PDB entry 3HOX | X-ray diffraction, 3.65 A resolution | chains D and G of the 15 polymer chains in the assembly

Chain D:
Name: DNA-directed RNA polymerase II subunit RPB4
Source organism: Saccharomyces cerevisiae
Notes: EC 2.7.7.6
UniProtKB: P20433 (RPB4_YEAST); numbering as in UniProt (aligned over 1-221)
Amino-acid sequence (221 residues; each row starts with the number of its first residue):
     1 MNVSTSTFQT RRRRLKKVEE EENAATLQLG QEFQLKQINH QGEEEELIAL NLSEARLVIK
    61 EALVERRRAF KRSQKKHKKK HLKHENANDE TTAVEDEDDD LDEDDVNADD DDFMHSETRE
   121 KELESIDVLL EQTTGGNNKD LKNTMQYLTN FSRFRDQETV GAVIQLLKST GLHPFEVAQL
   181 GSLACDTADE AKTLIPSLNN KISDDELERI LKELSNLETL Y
Not modelled in the structure: 1-2, 77-117
UniProt features mapped onto this chain:
  - modified residue: Met-1 (N-acetylmethionine), Thr-91 (Phosphothreonine), Thr-92 (Phosphothreonine)

Chain G:
Name: DNA-directed RNA polymerase II subunit RPB7
Source organism: Saccharomyces cerevisiae
Notes: EC 2.7.7.6
UniProtKB: P34087 (RPB7_YEAST); numbering as in UniProt (aligned over 1-171)
Amino-acid sequence (171 residues; numbered 1 to 171; the number before each row is that of its first residue):
     1 MFFIKDLSLN ITLHPSFFGP RMKQYLKTKL LEEVEGSCTG KFGYILCVLD YDNIDIQRGR
    61 ILPTDGSAEF NVKYRAVVFK PFKGEVVDGT VVSCSQHGFE VQVGPMKVFV TKHLMPQDLT
   121 FNAGSNPPSY QSSEDVITIK SRIRVKIEGC ISQVSSIHAI GSIKEDYLGA I
UniProt features mapped onto this chain:
  - mutagenesis: Val-108 to His-113 (Lowers nucleic-acid binding of RPB4-RPB7 by 10-fold; no effect on association with Pol II core complex; abolishes transcriptional activity of Pol II), Ile-151 to His-158 (No effect on nucleic-acid binding of RPB4-RPB7 and on association with Pol II core complex; abolishes transcriptional activity of Pol II)

Interface between chain D and chain G:
Pairs across the interface (97):
  Val-3(D) / Asn-10(G)
  Ser-4(D) / Leu-9(G)
  Thr-5(D) / Leu-7(G)
  Thr-5(D) / Ser-8(G)  hydrogen bond (side chain-backbone)
  Thr-5(D) / Phe-42(G)
  Thr-5(D) / Tyr-74(G)  hydrogen bond
  Ser-6(D) / Leu-7(G)
  Ser-6(D) / Ser-8(G)  hydrogen bond (backbone-backbone)
  Ser-6(D) / Phe-42(G)
  Thr-7(D) / Lys-5(G)
  Thr-7(D) / Asp-6(G)
  Thr-7(D) / Leu-7(G)
  Thr-7(D) / Phe-42(G)
  Phe-8(D) / Lys-5(G)
  Phe-8(D) / Asp-6(G)
  Glu-22(D) / Lys-83(G)  salt bridge
  Asn-23(D) / Lys-80(G)
  Asn-23(D) / Phe-82(G)
  Asn-23(D) / Lys-83(G)
  Ala-24(D) / Lys-83(G)
  Ala-25(D) / Lys-83(G)  hydrogen bond (backbone-backbone)
  Ala-25(D) / Gly-84(G)
  Leu-29(D) / Phe-82(G)  hydrophobic
  Gly-30(D) / Phe-82(G)
  Glu-32(D) / Lys-5(G)  salt bridge
  Glu-32(D) / Lys-41(G)  salt bridge
  Glu-32(D) / Phe-42(G)
  Phe-33(D) / Phe-3(G)  hydrophobic
  Phe-33(D) / Lys-41(G)
  Phe-33(D) / Lys-80(G)
  Gln-37(D) / Lys-5(G)  hydrogen bond
  Ile-38(D) / Asp-6(G)
  Asn-39(D) / Asp-6(G)
  Asn-39(D) / Arg-75(G)
  His-40(D) / Asp-6(G)
  His-40(D) / Leu-7(G)  hydrogen bond (side chain-backbone)
  His-40(D) / Lys-73(G)
  His-40(D) / Tyr-74(G)  hydrogen bond (side chain-backbone)
  Glu-45(D) / Arg-75(G)  salt bridge
  Leu-47(D) / Phe-3(G)  hydrophobic
  Ile-48(D) / Phe-2(G)
  Ile-48(D) / Phe-3(G)
  Ile-48(D) / Ile-4(G)  hydrogen bond (backbone-backbone)
  Ala-49(D) / Phe-2(G)
  Leu-50(D) / Met-1(G)
  Leu-50(D) / Phe-2(G)  hydrogen bond (backbone-backbone)
  Leu-50(D) / Ile-4(G)  hydrophobic
  Leu-52(D) / Phe-2(G)  hydrophobic
  Leu-63(D) / Cys-47(G)  hydrophobic
  Arg-66(D) / Leu-31(G)
  Arg-66(D) / Glu-35(G)  salt bridge
  Arg-66(D) / Cys-47(G)
  Arg-66(D) / Val-48(G)  hydrogen bond (side chain-backbone)
  Arg-66(D) / Tyr-51(G)
  Ala-69(D) / Asp-52(G)
  Phe-70(D) / Tyr-51(G)  hydrophobic
  Arg-72(D) / Asp-52(G)  salt bridge
  Ser-73(D) / Arg-21(G)
  Ser-73(D) / Gln-24(G)  hydrogen bond
  Asn-138(D) / Glu-35(G)  hydrogen bond
  Asn-138(D) / Gly-36(G)  hydrogen bond (side chain-backbone)
  Asn-138(D) / Leu-46(G)
  Asp-140(D) / Gly-36(G)
  Asp-140(D) / Tyr-44(G)
  Asp-140(D) / Leu-46(G)
  Asp-140(D) / Pro-105(G)
  Leu-141(D) / Leu-46(G)
  Asn-143(D) / Gln-102(G)  hydrogen bond
  Thr-144(D) / Phe-2(G)
  Thr-144(D) / Leu-46(G)
  Thr-144(D) / Pro-105(G)
  Tyr-147(D) / Asp-88(G)  hydrogen bond (side chain-backbone)
  Tyr-147(D) / Gly-89(G)
  Tyr-147(D) / Gln-102(G)
  Tyr-147(D) / Val-103(G)
  Tyr-147(D) / Gly-104(G)
  Asn-150(D) / Arg-142(G)  hydrogen bond
  Phe-151(D) / Asp-88(G)
  Phe-151(D) / Gly-89(G)
  Phe-151(D) / Thr-90(G)
  Phe-151(D) / Arg-142(G)
  Phe-175(D) / Met-1(G)
  Phe-175(D) / Glu-85(G)
  Ala-178(D) / Met-1(G)
  Gln-179(D) / Met-1(G)
  Gln-179(D) / Val-86(G)
  Leu-183(D) / Val-86(G)
  Leu-183(D) / Asp-88(G)
  Leu-183(D) / Arg-144(G)
  Ala-184(D) / Arg-144(G)  hydrogen bond (backbone-side chain)
  Thr-187(D) / Tyr-167(G)
  Asp-189(D) / Tyr-167(G)  hydrogen bond
  Glu-190(D) / Tyr-167(G)  hydrogen bond (backbone-side chain)
  Thr-193(D) / Tyr-167(G)
  Leu-194(D) / Val-86(G)
  Leu-194(D) / Arg-144(G)
  Leu-194(D) / Asp-166(G)
Also at the interface, not in a pair above, chain D (56 interface residues in all): Ala-55, Val-58, Ile-59, Ala-62, Glu-65, Gly-135, Leu-148, Cys-185
Also at the interface, not in a pair above, chain G (47 interface residues in all): Thr-39, Leu-49, Val-77, Leu-168

Summary:
Chain D and chain G form an interface of 56 and 47 residues respectively; the contacts include 19 hydrogen
bonds and 6 salt bridges. Polar pairs include Glu-22(D)/Lys-83(G), Glu-32(D)/Lys-5(G) and Glu-32(D)/Lys-41(G).
From UniProt: 14 mutagenesis sites on chain G.
Chain D is DNA-directed RNA polymerase II subunit RPB4 and chain G is DNA-directed RNA polymerase II subunit
RPB7, both from Saccharomyces cerevisiae; the structure, Complete RNA polymerase II elongation complex V, was
determined by X-ray diffraction (same publication as 3HOU, 3HOV, 3HOW, 3HOY and 3HOZ).
